Entry 6J5V (electron microscopy, 4.25 A resolution (low resolution: residue-level contacts below are approximate; hydrogen-bond / salt-bridge calls are withheld)); this record covers chains A and B of the 3 polymer chains in the assembly.

[Chain A]
Name: Disease resistance RPP13-like protein 4
From: Arabidopsis thaliana
Reference sequence: Q38834 (R13L4_ARATH); numbering as in UniProt (aligned over 1-852)
Sequence (852 residues; row label = number of the first residue in the row):
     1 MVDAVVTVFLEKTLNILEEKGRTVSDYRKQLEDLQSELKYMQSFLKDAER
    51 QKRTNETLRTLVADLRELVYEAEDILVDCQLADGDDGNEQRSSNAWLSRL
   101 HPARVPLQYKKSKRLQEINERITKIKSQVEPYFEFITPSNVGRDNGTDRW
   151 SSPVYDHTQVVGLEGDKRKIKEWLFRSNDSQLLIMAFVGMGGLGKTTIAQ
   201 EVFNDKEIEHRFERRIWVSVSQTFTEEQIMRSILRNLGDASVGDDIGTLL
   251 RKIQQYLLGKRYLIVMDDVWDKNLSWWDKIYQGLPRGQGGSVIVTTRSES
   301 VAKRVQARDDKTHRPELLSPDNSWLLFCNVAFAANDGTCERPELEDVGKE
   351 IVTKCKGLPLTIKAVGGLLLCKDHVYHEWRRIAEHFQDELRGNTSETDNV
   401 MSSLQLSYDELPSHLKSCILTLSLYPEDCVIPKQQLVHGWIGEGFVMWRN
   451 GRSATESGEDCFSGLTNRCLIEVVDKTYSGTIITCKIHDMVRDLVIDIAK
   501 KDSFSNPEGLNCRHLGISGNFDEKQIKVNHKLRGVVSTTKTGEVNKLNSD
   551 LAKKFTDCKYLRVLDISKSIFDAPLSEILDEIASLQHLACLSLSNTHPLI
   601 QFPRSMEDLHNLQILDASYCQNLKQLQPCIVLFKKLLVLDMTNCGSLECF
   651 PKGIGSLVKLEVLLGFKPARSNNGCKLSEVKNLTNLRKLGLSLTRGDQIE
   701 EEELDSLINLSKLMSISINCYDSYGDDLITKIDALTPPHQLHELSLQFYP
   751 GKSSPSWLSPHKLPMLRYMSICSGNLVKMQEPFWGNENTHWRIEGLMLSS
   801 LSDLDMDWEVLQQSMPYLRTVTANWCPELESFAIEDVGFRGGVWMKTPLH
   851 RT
Unresolved in the structure: 114-144, 848-852

[Chain B]
Name: Protein kinase superfamily protein
From: Arabidopsis thaliana
Reference sequence: Q9SVY5 (Q9SVY5_ARATH); numbering as in UniProt (aligned over 1-351)
Sequence (351 residues; numbered 1 to 351; the number before each row is that of its first residue):
     1 MKKQYLKSGSGTRKEKDKAKRWFLDNGSIFLRELVADCNGKSIPIRSFSP
    51 EQILKATNNFDSSCFVSQDVYYKWYRGEIEDRSYMIKRFSEDEITGKRHR
   101 VKEVYNDIVLSARMSNHSNFLQLLGCCLEFPFPVLVFEFAEHGAMNQRGG
   151 VIVNGEESLLPWSVRLKIGKEIANAVTYLHTAFPKIIIHRDVKPMHVFLD
   201 KNWTAKLSDLSFSISLPEGKSRIEAEWVLGTFGYIDPLYHKTCFVTEYTD
   251 VYSFGICLLVIITGKPAIMTISDGDLQGILSLVRELCENGKLDEVIDPRL
   301 MKDITSGQRLQVEACVVLALRCCKERDEDRPKMIQVAKELKQIEASLKNS
   351 S
Unresolved in the structure: 1-16, 155-158, 348-351
Small-molecule neighbours:
  - uridine-5'-monophosphate (U5P), molecule 1: Asp69, Val70, Met195, Phe212, Gly230, Thr231, Ile268
  - uridine-5'-monophosphate (U5P), molecule 2: Lys97, His99, Arg100, Trp227, Leu229

[Interface between chain A and chain B]
Pairs across the interface (45; chain A residue first):
  Thr541(A) - Asn39(B)
  Val544(A) - Val35(B)
  Lys546(A) - Arg32(B)
  Lys568(A) - Val35(B)
  Lys568(A) - Asn39(B)
  Ile570(A) - Ser28(B)
  Ile570(A) - Leu31(B)
  Asp572(A) - Leu24(B)
  Ala573(A) - Leu24(B)
  Asn595(A) - Leu31(B)
  Asn595(A) - Gly40(B)
  Thr596(A) - Leu31(B)
  His597(A) - Leu24(B)
  His597(A) - Gly27(B)
  His597(A) - Ser28(B)
  His597(A) - Leu31(B)
  Tyr619(A) - Gly40(B)
  Tyr619(A) - Lys41(B)
  Gln621(A) - Ser42(B)
  Gln621(A) - Ile43(B)
  Gln621(A) - Pro44(B)
  Gln621(A) - Ile45(B)
  Asn622(A) - Ser47(B)
  Asn643(A) - Pro44(B)
  Gly645(A) - Ile45(B)
  Gly645(A) - Arg46(B)
  Ser646(A) - Arg46(B)
  Ser646(A) - Ser47(B)
  Tyr721(A) - Ile43(B)
  Tyr721(A) - Pro44(B)
  Tyr721(A) - Ser115(B)
  Tyr721(A) - Leu123(B)
  Asp722(A) - Leu124(B)
  Tyr724(A) - Arg82(B)
  Tyr724(A) - Tyr84(B)
  Ser773(A) - Asn116(B)
  Ser800(A) - Asn116(B)
  Ser802(A) - Ser118(B)
  Trp825(A) - Tyr178(B)
  Trp825(A) - Ala182(B)
  Phe839(A) - Thr177(B)
  Phe839(A) - Ile334(B)
  Phe839(A) - Lys338(B)
  Arg840(A) - Thr181(B)
  Arg840(A) - Ala182(B)
Interface residues without a listed pair, chain A (29 interface residues in all): Gly542, Glu543, Lys624, Phe748
Interface residues without a listed pair, chain B (33 interface residues in all): Phe23, Ala36, His117, Gln122, Asn174

[In short]
29 residues of chain A face 33 of chain B across their interface. Bound to chain B: uridine-5'-monophosphate.
Here chain A is Disease resistance RPP13-like protein 4 and chain B is Protein kinase superfamily protein,
both from Arabidopsis thaliana. Entry 6J5V (Ligand-triggered allosteric ADP release primes a plant NLR
complex) was determined by electron microscopy (same publication as 6J5U and 6J5W).
